Entry 1EV1 (X-ray diffraction, 3.55 A resolution); this record covers chains 1 and 2 of the 4 polymer chains in the assembly.

== Chain 1 ==
Molecule: Echovirus 1
Organism: Human echovirus 1
Notes: fragment: vp1, vp2, vp3, vp4
Reference sequence: O91734 (POLG_EC01F); residues 1-281 here correspond to UniProt positions 569-849 (UniProt number = residue number + 568)
Chain sequence (281 residues; row label = number of the first residue in the row):
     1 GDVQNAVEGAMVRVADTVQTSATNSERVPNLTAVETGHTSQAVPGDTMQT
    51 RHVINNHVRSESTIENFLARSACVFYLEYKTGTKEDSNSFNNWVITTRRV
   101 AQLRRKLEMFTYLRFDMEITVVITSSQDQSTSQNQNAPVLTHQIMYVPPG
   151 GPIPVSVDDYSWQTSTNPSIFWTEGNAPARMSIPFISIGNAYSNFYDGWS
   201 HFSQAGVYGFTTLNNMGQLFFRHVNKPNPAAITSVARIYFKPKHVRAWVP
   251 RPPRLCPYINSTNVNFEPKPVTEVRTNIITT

== Chain 2 ==
Molecule: Echovirus 1
Organism: Human echovirus 1
Notes: fragment: vp1, vp2, vp3, vp4
Reference sequence: O91734 (POLG_EC01F); residues 8-261 here correspond to UniProt positions 76-329 (UniProt number = residue number + 68)
Chain sequence (254 residues; numbered 8 to 261; the number before each row is that of its first residue):
     8 GYSDRVRSITLGNSTITTQECANVVVGYGEWPEYLSDNEATAEDQPTQPD
    58 VATCRFYTLDSVQWENGSPGWWWKFPDALRDMGLFGQNMYYHYLGRAGYT
   108 IHVQCNASKFHQGCILVVCVPEAEMGSAQTSGVVNYEHISKGEIASRFTT
   158 TTTAEDHGVQAAVWNAGMGVGVGNLTIFPHQWINLRTNNSATIVMPYVNS
   208 VPMDNMYRHHNFTLMIIPFVPLDFSAGASTYVPITVTVAPMCAEYNGLRL
   258 AGHQ

== How chain 1 and chain 2 interact ==
Pairs across the interface - 104 pairs, chain 1 then chain 2:
  Val34(1) - Trp189(2)
  Glu35(1) - Gln188(2)
  Glu35(1) - Trp189(2)  hydrogen bond (backbone-backbone)
  Glu35(1) - Asn191(2)  hydrogen bond
  Glu35(1) - Thr194(2)  hydrogen bond
  Glu35(1) - Asn195(2)
  Thr36(1) - Ala29(2)
  Thr36(1) - Asn30(2)
  Thr36(1) - Val32(2)
  Thr36(1) - Gln188(2)  hydrogen bond (backbone-side chain)
  Gly37(1) - His187(2)
  Thr111(1) - Glu129(2)
  Tyr112(1) - Glu129(2)  hydrogen bond
  Tyr112(1) - Val205(2)
  Tyr112(1) - Asn206(2)  hydrogen bond
  Tyr112(1) - Ser207(2)
  Gly189(1) - Ser207(2)
  Asn190(1) - Ser207(2)  hydrogen bond (backbone-backbone)
  Asn190(1) - Pro209(2)
  Ala191(1) - Ser207(2)
  Ser193(1) - Ser207(2)  hydrogen bond
  Phe195(1) - Glu129(2)
  Phe195(1) - Glu131(2)
  Tyr196(1) - Glu129(2)
  Tyr196(1) - Glu131(2)  hydrogen bond (backbone-side chain)
  Tyr196(1) - Arg215(2)
  Tyr196(1) - His216(2)
  Asp197(1) - Lys81(2)  salt bridge
  Asp197(1) - Glu129(2)
  Asp197(1) - Ala130(2)
  Asp197(1) - Glu131(2)
  Asp197(1) - His216(2)
  Asp197(1) - His217(2)  hydrogen bond (backbone-backbone)
  Asp197(1) - Thr220(2)  hydrogen bond
  Gly198(1) - Arg215(2)
  Trp199(1) - Asn142(2)
  Trp199(1) - Tyr143(2)
  Trp199(1) - Arg215(2)  hydrogen bond (backbone-backbone)
  Trp199(1) - His217(2)  hydrogen bond
  Ser200(1) - Arg215(2)
  His201(1) - Arg215(2)
  Phe202(1) - Tyr100(2)  hydrophobic
  Phe202(1) - Asn212(2)
  Phe202(1) - Tyr214(2)
  Phe202(1) - Arg215(2)
  Phe202(1) - His260(2)
  Phe202(1) - Gln261(2)
  Ser203(1) - His260(2)  hydrogen bond (backbone-backbone)
  Ser203(1) - Gln261(2)
  Gln204(1) - Asp84(2)
  Gln204(1) - Arg87(2)  hydrogen bond
  Gln204(1) - Tyr143(2)
  Gln204(1) - Tyr214(2)  hydrogen bond (side chain-backbone)
  Gln204(1) - Arg215(2)
  Tyr208(1) - Glu131(2)
  Tyr208(1) - Met132(2)  hydrogen bond (side chain-backbone)
  Tyr208(1) - Val141(2)  hydrophobic
  Gly209(1) - Glu131(2)
  Phe210(1) - Glu131(2)  hydrogen bond (backbone-side chain)
  Val249(1) - Tyr35(2)
  Val249(1) - Pro128(2)  hydrophobic
  Val249(1) - Val205(2)  hydrophobic
  Pro250(1) - Ile184(2)
  Pro250(1) - Phe185(2)
  Arg251(1) - Pro128(2)  hydrogen bond (side chain-backbone)
  Arg251(1) - Glu129(2)  hydrogen bond (side chain-backbone)
  Arg251(1) - Ala130(2)
  Arg251(1) - Phe185(2)
  Pro252(1) - Val177(2)
  Pro252(1) - Asn181(2)
  Pro252(1) - Ile184(2)
  Pro252(1) - Phe185(2)
  Pro253(1) - Val177(2)
  Arg254(1) - Gly176(2)
  Leu255(1) - Asn172(2)
  Leu255(1) - Gly176(2)  hydrogen bond (backbone-backbone)
  Leu255(1) - Val177(2)  hydrophobic
  Leu255(1) - Gly178(2)
  Cys256(1) - Asn172(2)  hydrogen bond
  Cys256(1) - Gly176(2)  hydrogen bond (backbone-backbone)
  Ile259(1) - Thr137(2)
  Asn260(1) - Thr137(2)  hydrogen bond (side chain-backbone)
  Val264(1) - Glu131(2)
  Val264(1) - Met132(2)
  Val264(1) - Gly133(2)
  Asn265(1) - Gly133(2)
  Asn265(1) - Ser134(2)  hydrogen bond (side chain-backbone)
  Asn265(1) - Thr137(2)  hydrogen bond (side chain-backbone)
  Asn265(1) - Gly139(2)  hydrogen bond (side chain-backbone)
  Phe266(1) - Gly133(2)
  Phe266(1) - Thr137(2)
  Phe266(1) - Gln167(2)  hydrogen bond (backbone-side chain)
  Phe266(1) - Asn172(2)
  Phe266(1) - Gly174(2)
  Phe266(1) - Met175(2)
  Phe266(1) - Gly176(2)
  Glu267(1) - Thr137(2)
  Glu267(1) - Gln167(2)
  Pro268(1) - Thr159(2)
  Pro268(1) - Gln167(2)
  Pro268(1) - Asn172(2)
  Lys269(1) - Trp171(2)  hydrogen bond (backbone-side chain)
  Lys269(1) - Asn172(2)  hydrogen bond (backbone-side chain)
  Val271(1) - Trp171(2)
Other interface residues (no listed pair), chain 1 (43 interface residues in all): Asn194, Asn263, Pro270
Other interface residues (no listed pair), chain 2 (55 interface residues in all): Gln136, Ile146, Ala169, Leu182, Val208

== In short ==
Chain 1 and chain 2 form an interface of 43 and 55 residues respectively, with 30 hydrogen bonds and 1 salt
bridge. Polar contacts include Asp197(1)-Lys81(2), Glu35(1)-Asn191(2) and Glu35(1)-Thr194(2).
Chain 1 is Echovirus 1 and chain 2 is Echovirus 1, both from Human echovirus 1; the structure, ECHOVIRUS 1,
was determined by X-ray diffraction.
